2HVY - chains E and A of the 5 polymer chains in the assembly; structure by X-ray diffraction, 2.30 A resolution.

Chain E:
Molecule: H/aca RNA
Sequence (65 nucleotides; each row starts with the number of its first residue):
     1 GGGUCCGCCU UGAGUGCCCG GGUGAGAAGC AUGAUCCCGG GUAAUUAUGG CGGACCCACA
    61 GAAUU
Disordered / not traced: 62-65

Chain A:
Protein: Probable tRNA pseudouridine synthase B
Organism: Pyrococcus furiosus
Notes: EC 5.4.99.-
Reference sequence: Q7LWY0 (TRUB_PYRFU); residues 4-343 here correspond to UniProt positions 1-340 (UniProt number = residue number - 3)
Chain sequence (346 residues; each row starts with the number of its first residue):
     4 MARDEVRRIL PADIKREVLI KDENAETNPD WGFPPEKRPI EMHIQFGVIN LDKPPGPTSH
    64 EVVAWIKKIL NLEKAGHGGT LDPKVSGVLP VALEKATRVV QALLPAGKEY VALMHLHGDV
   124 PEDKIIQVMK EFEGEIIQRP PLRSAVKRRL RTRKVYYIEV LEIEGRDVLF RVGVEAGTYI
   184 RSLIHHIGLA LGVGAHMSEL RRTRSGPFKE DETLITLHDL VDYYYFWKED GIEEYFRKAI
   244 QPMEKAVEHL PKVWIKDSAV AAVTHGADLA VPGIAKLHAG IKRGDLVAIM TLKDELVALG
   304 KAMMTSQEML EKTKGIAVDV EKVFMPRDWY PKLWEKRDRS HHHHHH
Disordered / not traced: 4-10, 146-152, 338-349
Differences from the reference sequence: expression tag (344-349)
Residues lining bound ligands: ATP (adenosine-5'-triphosphate): His118, Leu119, His120, Arg169, His199
Curated features (UniProtKB/Swiss-Prot):
  - active site: Asp85 (Nucleophile)

Chain E / chain A interface:
Contacting residue pairs (55; chain E residue first):
  G3(E) - His268(A)  hydrogen bond to the base
  G3(E) - Gly269(A)  hydrogen bond to the sugar
  U4(E) - Thr267(A)  sugar contact
  U4(E) - Gly269(A)  sugar contact
  U4(E) - Val323(A)  phosphate contact
  U4(E) - Val326(A)  phosphate contact
  U4(E) - Arg330(A)  hydrogen bond to the base
  C5(E) - Arg101(A)  salt bridge to the phosphate
  C5(E) - Lys325(A)  phosphate contact
  C5(E) - Val326(A)  hydrogen bond to the phosphate
  C5(E) - Arg330(A)  hydrogen bond to the sugar
  C6(E) - Arg101(A)  phosphate contact
  C18(E) - Gly59(A)  sugar contact
  C18(E) - Pro60(A)  sugar contact
  C18(E) - Glu64(A)  sugar contact
  C18(E) - Trp68(A)  sugar contact
  G41(E) - Glu64(A)  hydrogen bond to the base
  U42(E) - His63(A)  hydrogen bond to the phosphate
  U42(E) - Glu64(A)  sugar contact
  U42(E) - Ala67(A)  sugar contact
  A43(E) - His63(A)  salt bridge to the phosphate
  U45(E) - His63(A)  sugar contact
  U45(E) - Gly79(A)  base contact
  U45(E) - His80(A)  stacking on the base
  U45(E) - Gly82(A)  hydrogen bond to the base
  U45(E) - Thr83(A)  base contact
  U45(E) - Leu107(A)  base contact
  C55(E) - His268(A)  hydrogen bond to the sugar
  C55(E) - Arg330(A)  hydrogen bond to the base
  C56(E) - His268(A)  sugar contact
  C56(E) - Lys335(A)  salt bridge to the phosphate
  C56(E) - Trp337(A)  phosphate contact
  C57(E) - Trp337(A)  hydrogen bond to the phosphate
  A58(E) - Ala265(A)  sugar contact
  A58(E) - His268(A)  hydrogen bond to the base
  A58(E) - Gly269(A)  base contact
  A58(E) - Ala270(A)  base contact
  A58(E) - Trp337(A)  sugar contact
  C59(E) - Ala273(A)  sugar contact
  C59(E) - Pro275(A)  phosphate contact
  C59(E) - Lys317(A)  base contact
  C59(E) - Gly318(A)  hydrogen bond to the base
  C59(E) - Ile319(A)  base contact
  A60(E) - Ser261(A)  hydrogen bond to the sugar
  A60(E) - Ala262(A)  sugar contact
  A60(E) - Ala265(A)  base contact
  A60(E) - Ala270(A)  base contact
  A60(E) - Asp271(A)  hydrogen bond to the base
  A60(E) - Leu272(A)  base contact
  A60(E) - Ala273(A)  hydrogen bond to the base
  A60(E) - Pro275(A)  sugar contact
  A60(E) - Gly276(A)  hydrogen bond to the base
  A60(E) - Trp337(A)  base contact
  G61(E) - Lys259(A)  salt bridge to the phosphate
  G61(E) - Ser261(A)  hydrogen bond to the phosphate
Other interface residues (no listed pair), chain E (19 interface residues in all): C17, C19, A54
Other interface residues (no listed pair), chain A (37 interface residues in all): Thr61, Val103, Glu324

Summary:
Chain E and chain A form an interface of 19 and 37 residues respectively, with 18 hydrogen bonds, 4 salt
bridges and 1 aromatic stacking contact. Polar pairs include G3(E)-His268(A), U4(E)-Arg330(A) and
G41(E)-Glu64(A). Ligands of chain A: ATP.
Here chain E is H/aca RNA and chain A is Probable tRNA pseudouridine synthase B (Pyrococcus furiosus). Entry
2HVY (Crystal structure of an H/ACA box RNP from Pyrococcus furiosus) was determined by X-ray diffraction.
